9ILT - chains A and D of the 8 polymer chains in the assembly; structure by X-ray diffraction, 3.25 A resolution.

# Chain A
Molecule: Cytochrome c7-like domain-containing protein
Organism: Chloroflexus aurantiacus J-10-fl
Reference sequence: A9WEV2 (A9WEV2_CHLAA); numbering as in UniProt (aligned over 1-219)
Amino-acid sequence (219 residues; row label = number of the first residue in the row):
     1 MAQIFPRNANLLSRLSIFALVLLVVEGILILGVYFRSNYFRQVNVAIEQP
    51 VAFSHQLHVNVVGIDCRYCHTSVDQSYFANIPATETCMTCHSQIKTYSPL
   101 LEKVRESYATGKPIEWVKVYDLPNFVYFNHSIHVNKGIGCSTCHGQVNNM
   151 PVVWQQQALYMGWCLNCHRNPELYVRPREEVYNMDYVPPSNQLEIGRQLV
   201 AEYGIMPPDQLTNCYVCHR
Disordered / not traced: 1
Covalent attachments: heme c (HEC) linked to C66, C87, C164, C167, C214
Bound ions: heme c Fe (5 sites), coordinated by H55, H58, H70, H91, H130, H133, H144, M161, H168, H218
Residues lining bound ligands:
  - heme c (HEC), molecule 1: R41, L122, P123, F125, V126, L159, Y160, M161, L165, H168, L211, T212, N213, C217, H218
  - heme c (HEC), molecule 2: Q49, F53, H55, H58, V59, I64, D65, C69, H70, I81, P82, W116, V117, K118, V119, Y120, C140, H144, V147, N148, V153, M184
  - heme c (HEC), molecule 3: V51, A52, F53, L57, H58, V62, I64, Y68, P82, T86, C90, H91, I94, K95, S98, L100, L101, V104
  - heme c (HEC), molecule 4: Y68, T89, C90
  - heme c (HEC), molecule 5: H70, V73, F78, A79, I81, K118, Y120, D121, L122, F128, H130, H133, V134, I138, G139, C140, C143, H144, L159, W163, E180
  - heme c (HEC), molecule 6: V126, Y127, F128, I132, H133, K136, I138, T142, C143, W163, H168, Y174, G204, I205, M206, Q210, L211, V216, C217

# Chain D
Molecule: Quinol:cytochrome c oxidoreductase membrane protein
Organism: Chloroflexus aurantiacus J-10-fl
Reference sequence: A9WEV5 (A9WEV5_CHLAA); residues 1-179 here = UniProt positions 1-179
Amino-acid sequence (179 residues; each row starts with the number of its first residue):
     1 MRNDVYGVMAEFPTPEALIEATRKAKAAGYTKMDAFSPFPIEEVIEEIAH
    51 GDTGVPRLVLLFGLIGAASGFILQYIGNLVDYPLNVGGRPLDITNWPAMI
   101 PITFESGILLASFAAAIGMIVLNGLPSPYHPVFNVPRFQYASQDAFFLCI
   151 EATDPLFDRSRTSQFLRSLNPMQVSEVAY
Disordered / not traced: 1-4

# How chain A and chain D interact
Residue-residue contacts - 23 pairs, chain A then chain D:
  A2(A) - Y129(D)
  A2(A) - H130(D)  hydrogen bond (backbone-backbone)
  A2(A) - F133(D)
  A2(A) - N134(D)
  Q3(A) - F133(D)
  Q3(A) - P136(D)
  Q3(A) - Q139(D)
  F5(A) - P128(D)
  F5(A) - Y129(D)
  P6(A) - Y129(D)
  R7(A) - Y129(D)  hydrogen bond
  R7(A) - Y179(D)  hydrogen bond (side chain-backbone)
  N10(A) - P126(D)
  N10(A) - S127(D)
  N10(A) - P128(D)
  N10(A) - Y129(D)  hydrogen bond (side chain-backbone)
  S13(A) - P126(D)  hydrogen bond (side chain-backbone)
  S13(A) - P128(D)
  R14(A) - G124(D)
  R14(A) - P126(D)  hydrogen bond (side chain-backbone)
  L165(A) - Y82(D)  hydrophobic
  R169(A) - Y82(D)
  T212(A) - Y82(D)  hydrogen bond (backbone-side chain)
Other interface residues (no listed pair), chain A (12 interface residues in all): A9
Other interface residues (no listed pair), chain D (16 interface residues in all): D81, P131, V135, F138

# Overview
The interface between chain A and chain D involves 12 residues on one side and 16 on the other, with 7
hydrogen bonds. Among the polar pairs are R7(A)-Y129(D), R7(A)-Y179(D) and N10(A)-Y129(D). Bound to chain A:
heme c.
Chain A is Cytochrome c7-like domain-containing protein and chain D is Quinol:cytochrome c oxidoreductase
membrane protein, both from Chloroflexus aurantiacus J-10-fl; the structure, Crystal structure of alternative
complex III from Chloroflexus aurantiacus, was determined by X-ray diffraction.
